PDB entry 5ZR1 | electron microscopy, 3.00 A resolution | chains E and G of the 8 polymer chains in the assembly

== Chain E ==
Molecule: Origin recognition complex subunit 5
Source organism: Saccharomyces cerevisiae (strain ATCC 204508 / S288c)
UniProt: P50874 (ORC5_YEAST); residue numbers follow UniProt; this construct covers 1-479
Sequence (479 residues; numbered 1 to 479; the number before each row is that of its first residue):
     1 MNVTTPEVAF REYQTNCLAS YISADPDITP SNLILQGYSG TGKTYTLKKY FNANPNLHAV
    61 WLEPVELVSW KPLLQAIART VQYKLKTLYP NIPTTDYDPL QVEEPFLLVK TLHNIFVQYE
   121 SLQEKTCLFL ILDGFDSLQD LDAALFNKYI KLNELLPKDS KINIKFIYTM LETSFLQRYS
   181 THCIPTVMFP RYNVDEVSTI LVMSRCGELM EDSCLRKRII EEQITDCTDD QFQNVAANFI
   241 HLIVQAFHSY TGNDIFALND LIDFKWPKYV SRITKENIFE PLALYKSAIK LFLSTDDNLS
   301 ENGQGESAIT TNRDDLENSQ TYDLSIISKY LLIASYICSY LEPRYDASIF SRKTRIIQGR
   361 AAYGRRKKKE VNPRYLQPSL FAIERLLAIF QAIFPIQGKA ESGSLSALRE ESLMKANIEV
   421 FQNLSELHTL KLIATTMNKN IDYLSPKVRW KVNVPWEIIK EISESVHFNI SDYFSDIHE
Unresolved in the structure: 300-318
Curated features (UniProtKB/Swiss-Prot):
  - binding site (ATP): Gly37 to Thr44
Residues lining bound ligands: ATP-gamma-S (AGS; phosphothiophosphoric acid-adenylate ester): Val8, Ala9, Phe10, Arg11, Tyr38, Ser39, Gly40, Thr41, Gly42, Lys43, Thr44, Tyr45, Leu171, Tyr192, Ile200, Met203, Ile255, Phe256
What the authors report for this chain:
  - binding site for 72bp-oring DNA, ACS305, T-rich (chain G): Gln358 to Lys367
  - contacts within the chain: Arg360-Tyr363
  - binding site for ATP-gamma-S: Lys151

== Chain G ==
Molecule: 72bp-oring DNA, ACS305, T-rich
Sequence (72 nucleotides; row label = number of the first residue in the row):
     1 TGGTTTTTAT ATGTTTTGTT ATGTATTGTT TATTTTCCCT TTAATTTTAG GATATGAAAA
    61 CAAGAATTTA TC
Unresolved in the structure: 42-72

== How chain E and chain G interact ==
Pairs across the interface - 14 pairs, chain E then chain G:
  Lys71(E) with DT14(G), salt bridge to the phosphate
  Gln358(E) with DC39(G), phosphate contact
  Gly359(E) with DC39(G), phosphate contact
  Arg360(E) with DT36(G), base contact; DC37(G), hydrogen bond to the base; DC38(G), hydrogen bond to the sugar
  Tyr363(E) with DT36(G), hydrogen bond to the base; DC37(G), phosphate contact
  Arg366(E) with DT34(G), hydrogen bond to the base; DT35(G), sugar contact
  Lys439(E) with DT17(G), base contact; DG18(G), hydrogen bond to the base
  Asn440(E) with DG18(G), phosphate contact
  Arg449(E) with DT27(G), salt bridge to the phosphate
Interface residues without a listed pair, chain G (11 interface residues in all): DT19

== In short ==
9 residues of chain E face 11 of chain G across their interface; the contacts include 5 hydrogen bonds and 2
salt bridges. Among the polar pairs are Arg360(E)-DC37(G), Tyr363(E)-DT36(G) and Arg366(E)-DT34(G). From the
paper: a binding site for 72bp-oring DNA, ACS305, T-rich (chain G) at Gln358(E); a binding site for
ATP-gamma-S at Lys151(E).
Here chain E is Origin recognition complex subunit 5 (Saccharomyces cerevisiae (strain ATCC 204508 / S288c))
and chain G is 72bp-oring DNA, ACS305, T-rich. Entry 5ZR1 (Saccharomyces Cerevisiae Origin Recognition Complex
Bound to a 72-bp Origin DNA containing ACS and B1 element) was determined by electron microscopy.
